Entry 4FR0 (X-ray diffraction, 2.75 A resolution); this record covers chain A.

[Chain A]
Name: Arsenic methyltransferase
From: Cyanidioschyzon sp. 5508
UniProt: C0JV69 (C0JV69_9RHOD); residues 1-370 here = UniProt positions 1-370
Chain sequence (383 residues; row label = number of the first residue in the row):
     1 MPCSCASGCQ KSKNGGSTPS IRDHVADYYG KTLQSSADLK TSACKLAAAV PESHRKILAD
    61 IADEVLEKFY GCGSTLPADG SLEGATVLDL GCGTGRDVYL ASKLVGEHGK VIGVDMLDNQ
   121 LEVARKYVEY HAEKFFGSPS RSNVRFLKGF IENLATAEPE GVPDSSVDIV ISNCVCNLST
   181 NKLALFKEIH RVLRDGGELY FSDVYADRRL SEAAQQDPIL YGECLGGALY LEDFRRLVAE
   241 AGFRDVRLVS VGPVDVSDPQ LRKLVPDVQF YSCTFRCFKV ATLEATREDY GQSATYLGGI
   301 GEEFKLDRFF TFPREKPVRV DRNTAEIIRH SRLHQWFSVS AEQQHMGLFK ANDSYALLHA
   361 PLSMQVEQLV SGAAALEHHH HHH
Disordered / not traced: 1-48, 376-383
Disulfides: C72-C174
Differences from the reference sequence: expression tag (371-383)
Residues lining bound ligands: S-adenosylmethionine (SAM): K68, F69, Y70, G91, C92, G93, T94, D97, D115, M116, L117, Q120, G149, F150, I151, E152, N173, C174, V175, L178

[In short]
Chain A binds S-adenosylmethionine.
Chain A is Arsenic methyltransferase (Cyanidioschyzon sp. 5508); the structure, ArsM arsenic(III)
S-adenosylmethionine methyltransferase with SAM, was determined by X-ray diffraction (same publication as 4FS8
and 4FSD).
